Entry 3FGA (X-ray diffraction, 2.70 A resolution); this record covers chains A and B of the 5 polymer chains in the assembly.

Chain A:
Protein: Serine/threonine-protein phosphatase 2A 65 kDa regulatory subunit A alpha isoform
From: Mus musculus
UniProtKB: Q76MZ3 (2AAA_MOUSE); numbering as in UniProt (aligned over 2-589)
Amino-acid sequence (588 residues; numbered 2 to 589; the number before each row is that of its first residue):
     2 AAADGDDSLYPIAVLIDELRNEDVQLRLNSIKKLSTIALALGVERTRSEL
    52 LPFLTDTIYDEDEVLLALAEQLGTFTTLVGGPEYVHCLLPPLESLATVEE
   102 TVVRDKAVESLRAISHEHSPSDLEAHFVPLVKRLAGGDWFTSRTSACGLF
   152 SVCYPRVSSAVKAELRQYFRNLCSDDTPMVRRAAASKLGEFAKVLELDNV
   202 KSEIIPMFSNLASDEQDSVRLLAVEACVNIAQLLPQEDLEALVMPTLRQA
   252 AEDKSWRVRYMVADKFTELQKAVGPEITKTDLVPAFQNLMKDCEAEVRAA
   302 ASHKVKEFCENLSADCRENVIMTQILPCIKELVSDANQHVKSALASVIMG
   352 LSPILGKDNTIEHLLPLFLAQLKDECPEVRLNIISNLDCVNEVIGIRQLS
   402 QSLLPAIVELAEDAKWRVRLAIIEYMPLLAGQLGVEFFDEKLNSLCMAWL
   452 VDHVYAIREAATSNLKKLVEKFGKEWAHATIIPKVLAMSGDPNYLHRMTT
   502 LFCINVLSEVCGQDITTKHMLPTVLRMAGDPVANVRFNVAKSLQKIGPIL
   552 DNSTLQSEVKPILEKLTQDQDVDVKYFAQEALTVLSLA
Unresolved in the structure: 2-6
Curated features (UniProtKB/Swiss-Prot):
  - modified residue: A2 (N-acetylalanine), K280 (N6-acetyllysine)

Chain B:
Protein: Serine/threonine-protein phosphatase 2A 56 kDa regulatory subunit gamma isoform
From: Homo sapiens
Notes: fragment: sequence database residues 34-436
UniProtKB: Q13362 (2A5G_HUMAN); residues 24-426 here correspond to UniProt positions 34-436 (UniProt number = residue number + 10)
Amino-acid sequence (403 residues; each row starts with the number of its first residue):
    24 PPADQEKLFIQKLRQCCVLFDFVSDPLSDLKWKEVKRAALSEMVEYITHN
    74 RNVITEPIYPEVVHMFAVNMFRTLPPSSNPTGAEFDPEEDEPTLEAAWPH
   124 LQLVYEFFLRFLESPDFQPNIAKKYIDQKFVLQLLELFDSEDPRERDFLK
   174 TTLHRIYGKFLGLRAYIRKQINNIFYRFIYETEHHNGIAELLEILGSIIN
   224 GFALPLKEEHKIFLLKVLLPLHKVKSLSVYHPQLAYCVVQFLEKDSTLTE
   274 PVVMALLKYWPKTHSPKEVMFLNELEEILDVIEPSEFVKIMEPLFRQLAK
   324 CVSSPHFQVAERALYYWNNEYIMSLISDNAAKILPIMFPSLYRNSKTHWN
   374 KTIHGLIYNALKLFMEMNQKLFDDCTQQFKAEKLKEKLKMKEREEAWVKI
   424 ENL

How chain A and chain B interact:
Residue-residue contacts (46; chain A residue first):
  D7(A) - E418(B)
  Y11(A) - E415(B)
  Y11(A) - E418(B)
  P12(A) - K422(B)
  V15(A) - R416(B)
  E19(A) - K412(B)
  E23(A) - R319(B)  salt bridge
  L27(A) - K412(B)
  K34(A) - R416(B)
  K34(A) - W420(B)
  T37(A) - W420(B)
  T37(A) - I423(B)
  I38(A) - R416(B)
  L40(A) - I423(B)  hydrophobic
  L40(A) - N425(B)  hydrogen bond (backbone-side chain)
  A41(A) - A419(B)
  A41(A) - K422(B)
  G43(A) - L426(B)
  V44(A) - L426(B)
  E62(A) - K281(B)
  D63(A) - K281(B)
  E100(A) - Y203(B)
  E100(A) - K239(B)  salt bridge
  E101(A) - K246(B)  salt bridge
  T102(A) - Y203(B)  hydrogen bond (side chain-backbone)
  F141(A) - Y199(B)  hydrophobic
  F141(A) - Y203(B)  hydrophobic
  T178(A) - K192(B)
  P179(A) - N196(B)
  M180(A) - N196(B)
  M180(A) - Y199(B)  hydrophobic
  M180(A) - E204(B)
  R183(A) - R200(B)
  R183(A) - E204(B)  salt bridge
  E216(A) - L155(B)
  Q217(A) - L155(B)
  S219(A) - R200(B)
  K255(A) - T96(B)  hydrogen bond (backbone-side chain)
  S256(A) - T96(B)
  W257(A) - T96(B)
  W257(A) - L97(B)  hydrogen bond (side chain-backbone)
  W257(A) - P98(B)
  W257(A) - P99(B)
  R258(A) - T96(B)
  R258(A) - L97(B)
  E295(A) - P99(B)
Interface residues without a listed pair, chain A (38 interface residues in all): L42, R105, W140, D177, D218, E297
Interface residues without a listed pair, chain B (26 interface residues in all): P243

Overview:
Chain A and chain B form an interface of 38 and 26 residues respectively, with 4 hydrogen bonds and 4 salt
bridges. Polar contacts include E23(A)-R319(B), E100(A)-K239(B) and E101(A)-K246(B).
Chain A is Serine/threonine-protein phosphatase 2A 65 kDa regulatory subunit A alpha isoform (Mus musculus)
and chain B is Serine/threonine-protein phosphatase 2A 56 kDa regulatory subunit gamma isoform (Homo sapiens);
the structure, Structural Basis of PP2A and Sgo interaction, was determined by X-ray diffraction.
